Entry 6S6S (electron microscopy, 3.90 A resolution); this record covers chains C and D of the 8 polymer chains in the assembly.

== Chain C (and D) ==
Protein: Glutamate synthase [NADPH] large chain
Organism: Azospirillum brasilense
Notes: EC 1.4.1.13; chain D of this document is another copy of the same molecule, construct and numbering; everything in this record applies to it too
Reference sequence: Q05755 (GLTB_AZOBR); residues -35 to 1479 here correspond to UniProt positions 1-1515 (UniProt number = residue number + 36)
Sequence (1515 residues; each row starts with the number of its first residue; numbers below 1 keep their minus sign (Met-35 is residue -35)):
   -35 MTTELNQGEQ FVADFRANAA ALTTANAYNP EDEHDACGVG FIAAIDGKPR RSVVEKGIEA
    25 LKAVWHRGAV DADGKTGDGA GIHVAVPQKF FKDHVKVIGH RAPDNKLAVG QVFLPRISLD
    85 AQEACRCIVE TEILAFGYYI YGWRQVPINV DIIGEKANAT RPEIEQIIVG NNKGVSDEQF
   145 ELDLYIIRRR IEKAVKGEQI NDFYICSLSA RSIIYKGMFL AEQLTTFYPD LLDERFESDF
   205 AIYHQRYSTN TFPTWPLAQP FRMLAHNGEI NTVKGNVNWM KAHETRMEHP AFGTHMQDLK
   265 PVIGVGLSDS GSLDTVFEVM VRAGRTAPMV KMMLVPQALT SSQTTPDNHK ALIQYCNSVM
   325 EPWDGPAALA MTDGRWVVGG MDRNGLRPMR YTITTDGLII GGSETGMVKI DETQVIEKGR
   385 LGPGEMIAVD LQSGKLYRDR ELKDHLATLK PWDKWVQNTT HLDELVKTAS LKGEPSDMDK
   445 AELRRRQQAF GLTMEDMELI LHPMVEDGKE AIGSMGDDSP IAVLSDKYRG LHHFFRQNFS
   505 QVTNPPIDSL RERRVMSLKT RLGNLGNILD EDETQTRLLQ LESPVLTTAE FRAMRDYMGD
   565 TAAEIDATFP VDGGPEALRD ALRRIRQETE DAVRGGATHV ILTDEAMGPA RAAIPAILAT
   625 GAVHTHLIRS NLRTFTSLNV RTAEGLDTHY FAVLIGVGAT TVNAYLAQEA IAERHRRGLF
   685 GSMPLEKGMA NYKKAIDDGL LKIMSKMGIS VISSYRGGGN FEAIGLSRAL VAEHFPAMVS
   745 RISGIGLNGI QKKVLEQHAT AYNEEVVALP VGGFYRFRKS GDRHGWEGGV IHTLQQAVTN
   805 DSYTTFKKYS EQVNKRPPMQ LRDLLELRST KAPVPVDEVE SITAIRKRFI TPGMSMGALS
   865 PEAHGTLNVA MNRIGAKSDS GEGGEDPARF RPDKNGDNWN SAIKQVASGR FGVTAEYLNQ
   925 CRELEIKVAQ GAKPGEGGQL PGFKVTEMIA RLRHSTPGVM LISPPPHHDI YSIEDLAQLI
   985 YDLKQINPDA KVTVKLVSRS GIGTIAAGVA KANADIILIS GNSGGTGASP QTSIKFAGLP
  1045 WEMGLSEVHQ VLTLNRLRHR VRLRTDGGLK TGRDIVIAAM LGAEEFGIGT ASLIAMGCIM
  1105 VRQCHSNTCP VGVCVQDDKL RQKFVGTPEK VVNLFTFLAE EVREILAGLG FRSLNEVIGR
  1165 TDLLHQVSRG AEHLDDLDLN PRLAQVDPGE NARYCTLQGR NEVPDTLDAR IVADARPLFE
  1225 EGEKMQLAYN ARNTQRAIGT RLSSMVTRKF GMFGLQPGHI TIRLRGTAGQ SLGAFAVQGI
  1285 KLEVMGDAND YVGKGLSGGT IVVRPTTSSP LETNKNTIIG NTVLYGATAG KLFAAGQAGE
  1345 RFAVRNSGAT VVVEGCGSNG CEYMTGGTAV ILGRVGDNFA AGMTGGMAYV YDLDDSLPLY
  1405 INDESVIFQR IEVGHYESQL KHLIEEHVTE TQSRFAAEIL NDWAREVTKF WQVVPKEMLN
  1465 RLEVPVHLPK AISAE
Disordered / not traced: -35 to 0, 437-440, 1473-1479
Curated features (UniProtKB/Swiss-Prot):
  - active site: Cys1 (For GATase activity)
  - binding site (FMN): Leu1049 to Arg1106
  - binding site ([3Fe-4S] cluster): Cys1102, Cys1108, Cys1113
Bound ions: 3Fe-4S cluster Fe: Cys1102, Cys1108, Cys1113
Ligand contacts:
  - 3Fe-4S cluster (F3S): Met479, Leu1097, Cys1102, Ile1103, Met1104, Val1105, Arg1106, Gln1107, Cys1108, Cys1113, Pro1114, Val1117, Cys1118
  - FMN (flavin mononucleotide): Met479, Pro856, Gly857, Met858, Ser859, Ala862, Glu886, Gln909, Lys931, Gln934, Lys999, Ser1027, Gly1028, Gly1029, Thr1030, Gly1031, Asp1070, Gly1071, Gly1072, Leu1073, Ile1092, Gly1093, Thr1094, Cys1118

== How chain C and chain D interact ==
Residue-residue contacts (19):
  Pro839(C) - Lys373(D)
  Asp841(C) - Arg1236(D)
  Ser845(C) - Arg1214(D)  hydrogen bond
  Ser845(C) - Tyr1233(D)
  Ile846(C) - Ala1232(D)  hydrophobic
  Thr847(C) - Asp1218(D)
  Thr847(C) - Ala1232(D)
  Arg850(C) - Gln1230(D)
  Arg877(C) - Lys1228(D)
  Arg877(C) - Met1229(D)
  Arg877(C) - Gln1230(D)
  Asn899(C) - Lys1228(D)
  Gly900(C) - Gly1226(D)
  Gly900(C) - Glu1227(D)
  Gly900(C) - Lys1228(D)
  Asn902(C) - Glu1227(D)  hydrogen bond
  Val1136(C) - Gln1230(D)
  Glu1144(C) - Arg1269(D)  salt bridge
  Arg1147(C) - Asn1234(D)
Also at the interface, not in a pair above, chain C (19 interface residues in all): Val843, Ala848, Lys851, Asn876, Ile878, Asp901
Also at the interface, not in a pair above, chain D (15 interface residues in all): Leu1231, His1263

== In short ==
Chain C and chain D form an interface of 19 and 15 residues respectively, with 2 hydrogen bonds and 1 salt
bridge. Among the polar pairs are Glu1144(C)-Arg1269(D), Ser845(C)-Arg1214(D) and Asn902(C)-Glu1227(D). Bound
to chain C: flavin mononucleotide and 3Fe-4S cluster.
Both chains are Glutamate synthase [NADPH] large chain (Azospirillum brasilense). Entry 6S6S (Structure of
Azospirillum brasilense Glutamate Synthase in a4b4 oligomeric state) was determined by electron microscopy
(same publication as 6S6T, 6S6U and 6S6X).
